8TV1 - chains E and C of the 3 polymer chains in the assembly; structure by X-ray diffraction, 2.60 A resolution.

[Chain E]
Molecule: S1C variant of Fab_L1 light chain
Source organism: Homo sapiens
Notes: engineered mutation(s): SPHAGLSSP replaced by QGTTS; Q165S, K167Y
Amino-acid sequence (211 residues; row label = number of the first residue in the row; note: 21 numbers in that range are skipped by the numbering (no residue carries them; nothing is unmodelled there)):
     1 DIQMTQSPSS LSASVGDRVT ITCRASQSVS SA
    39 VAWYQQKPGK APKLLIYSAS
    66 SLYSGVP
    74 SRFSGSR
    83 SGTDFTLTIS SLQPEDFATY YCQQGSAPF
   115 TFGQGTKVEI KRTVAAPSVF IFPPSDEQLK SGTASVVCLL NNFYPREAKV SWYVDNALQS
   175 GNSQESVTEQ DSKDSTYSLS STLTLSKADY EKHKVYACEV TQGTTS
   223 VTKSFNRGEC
Unresolved in the structure: 1
Disulfides: Cys23-Cys104, Cys152-Cys212

[Chain C]
Molecule: Ephrin type-A receptor 2
Source organism: Homo sapiens
Notes: EC 2.7.10.1
Reference sequence: P29317 (EPHA2_HUMAN); residues 23-326 here = UniProt positions 23-326
Amino-acid sequence (308 residues; numbered 23 to 330; the number before each row is that of its first residue):
    23 AAQGKEVVLL DFAAAGGELG WLTHPYGKGW DLMQNIMNDM PIYMYSVCNV MSGDQDNWLR
    83 TNWVYRGEAE RIFIELKFTV RDCNSFPGGA SSCKETFNLY YAESDLDYGT NFQKRLFTKI
   143 DTIAPDEITV SSDFEARHVK LNVEERSVGP LTRKGFYLAF QDIGACVALL SVRVYYKKCP
   203 ELLQGLAHFP ETIAGSDAPS LATVAGTCVD HAVVPPGGEE PRMHCAVDGE WLVPIGQCLC
   263 QAGYEKVEDA CQACSPGFFK FEASESPCLE CPEHTLPSPE GATSCECEEG FFRAPQDPAS
   323 MPCTLVPR
Unresolved in the structure: 23-26, 330
Disulfides: Cys70-Cys188, Cys105-Cys115, Cys201-Cys247, Cys230-Cys260, Cys262-Cys273, Cys276-Cys290, Cys293-Cys307, Cys309-Cys325
Construct notes: expression tag (327-330)
Curated features (UniProtKB/Swiss-Prot):
  - mutagenesis: Arg103 (R103E: Significantly reduced response to EFNA1)

[How chain E and chain C interact]
Residue-residue contacts (12; chain E residue first):
  Val29(E) - Met59(C)
  Ser30(E) - Met59(C)
  Ser31(E) - Ile58(C)  hydrogen bond (side chain-backbone)
  Ser31(E) - Met59(C)
  Ser56(E) - Ile58(C)
  Arg80(E) - Ile58(C)  hydrogen bond (side chain-backbone)
  Arg80(E) - Met59(C)  hydrogen bond (side chain-backbone)
  Arg80(E) - Asn60(C)
  Arg80(E) - Asp61(C)
  Ser108(E) - Glu157(C)
  Ala109(E) - Glu157(C)  hydrogen bond (backbone-side chain)
  Phe111(E) - Glu157(C)
Other interface residues (no listed pair), chain E (9 interface residues in all): Ala32

[Overview]
9 residues of chain E and 5 residues of chain C are in contact, with 4 hydrogen bonds. Among the polar pairs
are Ser31(E)-Ile58(C), Arg80(E)-Ile58(C) and Arg80(E)-Met59(C). UniProt lists one mutagenesis site on chain C.
Here chain E is S1C variant of Fab_L1 light chain and chain C is Ephrin type-A receptor 2, both from Homo
sapiens. Entry 8TV1 (Structure of the EphA2 LBDCRD bound to FabS1C_L1) was determined by X-ray diffraction
(same publication as 8TV5, 8TV2 and 8TRV).
